PDB entry 7UIY | electron microscopy, 3.22 A resolution | chains H and N of the 14 polymer chains in the assembly

Chain H (and N):
Name: ATP-dependent Clp protease proteolytic subunit
From: Escherichia coli
Notes: EC 3.4.21.92; chain N of this document is another copy of the same molecule, construct and numbering; everything in this record applies to it too
UniProtKB: A0A0K4NM46 (A0A0K4NM46_ECOLX); residues 1-193 here correspond to UniProt positions 15-207 (UniProt number = residue number + 14)
Amino-acid sequence (201 residues; row label = number of the first residue in the row):
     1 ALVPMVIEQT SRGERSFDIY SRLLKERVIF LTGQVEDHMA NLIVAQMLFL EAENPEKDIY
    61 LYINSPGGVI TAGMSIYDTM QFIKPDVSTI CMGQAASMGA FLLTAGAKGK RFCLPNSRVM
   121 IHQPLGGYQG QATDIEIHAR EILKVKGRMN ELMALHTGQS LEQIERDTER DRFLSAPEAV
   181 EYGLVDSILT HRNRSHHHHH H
Unresolved in the structure: 1, 193-201 (chain N: 1, 192-201)
Differences from the reference sequence: expression tag (194-201)

Interface between chain H and chain N:
Pairs across the interface - 51 pairs, chain H then chain N:
  Leu2(H) - Tyr20(N)  hydrophobic
  Leu2(H) - Leu42(N)
  Val3(H) - Leu42(N)  hydrophobic
  Pro4(H) - Leu42(N)
  Pro4(H) - Gln46(N)
  Met5(H) - Ser21(N)  hydrogen bond (backbone-side chain)
  Val6(H) - Leu24(N)  hydrophobic
  Val6(H) - Phe49(N)  hydrophobic
  Ile7(H) - Phe17(N)  hydrophobic
  Gln9(H) - Arg12(N)
  Glu14(H) - Thr10(N)
  Glu14(H) - Arg12(N)  salt bridge
  Glu14(H) - Arg15(N)
  Ile19(H) - Leu42(N)  hydrophobic
  Ile19(H) - Ala45(N)
  Ile19(H) - Phe49(N)  hydrophobic
  Tyr20(H) - His38(N)
  Tyr20(H) - Leu42(N)
  Phe30(H) - Asn41(N)
  Thr32(H) - Asp37(N)
  Thr32(H) - His38(N)
  Thr32(H) - Asn41(N)  hydrogen bond
  Gly33(H) - His38(N)
  Tyr62(H) - Leu48(N)  hydrophobic
  Asn64(H) - Asp37(N)  hydrogen bond
  Asn64(H) - Asn41(N)
  Met92(H) - Val44(N)  hydrophobic
  Met92(H) - Ser75(N)
  Met92(H) - Thr79(N)
  Gly93(H) - Thr71(N)
  Gln94(H) - Asp37(N)
  Gln94(H) - Thr71(N)  hydrogen bond
  Leu114(H) - Asp78(N)
  Pro115(H) - Arg148(N)
  Asn116(H) - Tyr77(N)
  Asn116(H) - Asp78(N)  hydrogen bond
  Asn116(H) - Arg148(N)  hydrogen bond
  Asn116(H) - Leu152(N)
  Arg118(H) - Glu141(N)  salt bridge
  Arg118(H) - Val145(N)
  Arg170(H) - Asp134(N)  salt bridge
  Arg170(H) - Ile137(N)
  Asp171(H) - Ile137(N)
  Asp171(H) - His138(N)  salt bridge
  Phe173(H) - His138(N)
  Phe173(H) - Glu141(N)
  Glu178(H) - Lys144(N)  salt bridge
  Leu189(H) - Phe82(N)  hydrophobic
  Thr190(H) - Phe82(N)
  His191(H) - Gln81(N)
  His191(H) - Phe82(N)
Also at the interface, not in a pair above, chain H (33 interface residues in all): Arg22, Leu23, Ser117, Arg192
Also at the interface, not in a pair above, chain N (34 interface residues in all): Glu53, Met74, Thr133

In short:
Chain H and chain N form an interface of 33 and 34 residues respectively, with 6 hydrogen bonds and 5 salt
bridges. Among the polar pairs are Glu14(H)-Arg12(N), Arg118(H)-Glu141(N) and Arg170(H)-Asp134(N).
Chain H and chain N are both ATP-dependent Clp protease proteolytic subunit (Escherichia coli); the structure,
ClpAP complex bound to ClpS N-terminal extension, class IIIa, was determined by electron microscopy together
with 7UIV, 7UIW, 7UIX, 7UIZ and 7UJ0 from the same study.
